3QI9 - chains A and D of the 4 polymer chains in the assembly; structure by X-ray diffraction, 2.30 A resolution.

== Chain A ==
Molecule: Antigen-presenting glycoprotein CD1d1
From: Mus musculus
Notes: fragment: residues in UNP 19-297
UniProt: P11609 (CD1D1_MOUSE); residues 1-279 here correspond to UniProt positions 19-297 (UniProt number = residue number + 18)
Chain sequence (302 residues; numbered 1 to 302; the number before each row is that of its first residue):
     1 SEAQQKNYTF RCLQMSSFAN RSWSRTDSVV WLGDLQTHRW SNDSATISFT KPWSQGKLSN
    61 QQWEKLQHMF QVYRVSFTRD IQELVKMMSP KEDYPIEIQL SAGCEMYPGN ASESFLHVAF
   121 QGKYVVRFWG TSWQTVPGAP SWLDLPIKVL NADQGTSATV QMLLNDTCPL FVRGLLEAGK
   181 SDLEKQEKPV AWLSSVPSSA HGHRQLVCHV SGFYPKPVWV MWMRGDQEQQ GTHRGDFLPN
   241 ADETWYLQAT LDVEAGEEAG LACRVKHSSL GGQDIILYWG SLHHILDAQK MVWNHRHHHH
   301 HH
Not modelled in the structure: 1-5, 296-302
Construct notes: conflict H201 (Asp219 in P11609); expression tag (280-302)
Disulfide bonds: C104-C168, C208-C263
Covalently attached groups: N-acetylglucosamine (NAG) linked to N20, N42, N165
Residues lining bound ligands: PII (2-[(hydroxy{[(2R,3R,5S,6R)-2,3,4,5,6-pentahydroxycyclohexyl]oxy}phosphoryl)oxy]-1-[(palmitoyloxy)methyl]ethyl heptadecanoate): F10, V30, I47, W63, L66, M69, F70, Y73, S76, F77, D80, I81, L84, V85, A102, L116, V118, F120, W133, W142, L143, L150, D153, G155, T156, T159, V160, L163, L164, C168, F171
Swiss-Prot annotation at these positions:
  - binding site (a D-galactosylceramide): D80, D153 to T156
  - glycosylation (N-linked (GlcNAc...) asparagine): N7, N20, N42, N110, N165

== Chain D ==
Molecule: NKT TCR V beta 6 2A3-D
From: Mus musculus
Chain sequence (243 residues; row label = number of the first residue in the row; note: 4 numbers in that range are skipped by the numbering (no residue carries them; nothing is unmodelled there)):
     1 GGIITQTPKF LIGQEGQKLT LKCQQNFNHD TMYWYRQDSG KGLRLIYYSY GAGSTEKGDL
    61 SEGYDASREK KSSFSLTVTS AQKNEMAVFL CASGSLLDVR
   105 EVFFGKGTRL TVVEALKNVF PPEVAVFEPS EAEISHTQKA TLVCLATGFY PDHVELSWWV
   165 NGKEVHSGVC TDPQPLKEQP ALNDSRYALS SRLRVSATFW QNPRNHFRCQ VQFYGLSEND
   225 EWTQDRAKPV TQIVSAEAWG RAD
Not modelled in the structure: 244-247
Disulfide bonds: C23-C91, C148-C213

== Chain A / chain D interface ==
Residue-residue contacts (11):
  R21(A) with E56(D), salt bridge
  E83(A) with Y48(D), hydrogen bond; Y50(D), hydrogen bond
  K86(A) with Y48(D), hydrogen bond; Y50(D); E56(D)
  M87(A) with Y50(D), hydrophobic; L96(D), hydrophobic
  K148(A) with L97(D)
  A152(A) with L97(D)
  Q154(A) with R100(D)
Also at the interface, not in a pair above, chain A (9 interface residues in all): L145, V149
The authors on this interface:
  - pairs named by the authors: Y48(D)-E83(A) (hydrogen bond)
  - interface residues, chain A: E83(A), K86(A), M87(A), L145(A), K148(A), V149(A), A152(A)
  - interface residues, chain D: L96(D)
  - hot spots on chain D (mutagenesis) - L96A: decreased binding to self-CD1d tetramer
  - hot spots on chain D (mutagenesis) - L96A: unchanged binding to alphaGC-CD1d tetramer
  - hot spots on chain D (mutagenesis) - Y48A: abolished binding to alphaGC-CD1d complex

== In short ==
The interface between chain A and chain D involves 9 residues on one side and 6 on the other, with 3 hydrogen
bonds and 1 salt bridge. Among the polar pairs are R21(A)-E56(D), E83(A)-Y48(D) and E83(A)-Y50(D). The authors
report a hydrogen bond between Y48(D) and E83(A). From the paper: L96A of chain D reduces binding to self-CD1d
tetramer; interface residues E83(A), K86(A) and L96(D) among others.
Here chain A is Antigen-presenting glycoprotein CD1d1 and chain D is NKT TCR V beta 6 2A3-D, both from Mus
musculus. Entry 3QI9 (Crystal structure of mouse CD1d-alpha-phosphotidylinositol with mouse Valpha14-Vbeta6
2A3-D NKT TCR) was determined by X-ray diffraction.
